PDB entry 8VNS | X-ray diffraction, 2.11 A resolution | chains C and A of the 6 polymer chains in the assembly

Chain C:
Molecule: 13-nt DNA strand
Sequence (13 nucleotides; row label = number of the first residue in the row):
   401 TTGACTCTCT TAA
Ion coordination: Mn2+: DA413 (shared with 1 residue of chain B; 1 residue of chain c); Na+: DA413 (shared with 1 residue of chain B; 1 residue of chain c)

Chain A:
Protein: Intron-encoded endonuclease I-PpoI
From: Physarum polycephalum
Notes: EC 3.1.-.-
UniProt: Q94702 (PPO1_PHYPO); residues 2-163 here = UniProt positions 2-163
Chain sequence (162 residues; numbered 2 to 163; the number before each row is that of its first residue):
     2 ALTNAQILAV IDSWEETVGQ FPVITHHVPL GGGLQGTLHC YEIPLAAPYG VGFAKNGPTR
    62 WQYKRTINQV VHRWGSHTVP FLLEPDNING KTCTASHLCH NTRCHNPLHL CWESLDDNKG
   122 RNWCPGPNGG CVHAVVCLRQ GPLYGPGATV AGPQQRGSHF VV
Ion coordination: Zn2+ site 1: Cys41, Cys100, Cys105, His110; Mn2+: Asn119 (shared with 1 residue of chain D; 1 residue of chain d); Na+: Asn119 (shared with 1 residue of chain D; 1 residue of chain d); Zn2+ site 2: Cys125, Cys132, His134, Cys138
Reported in the primary citation:
  - catalytic residues: His98
  - mutagenesis - H78A/H98A, H98A: decreased catalytic activity
  - mutagenesis - H78A: unchanged catalytic activity

Interface between chain C and chain A:
Pairs across the interface - 20 pairs, chain C then chain A:
  DT401(C) - Thr67(A)  phosphate contact
  DT402(C) - Lys65(A)  base contact
  DT402(C) - Thr67(A)  base contact
  DT402(C) - Val72(A)  base contact
  DG403(C) - Val52(A)  phosphate contact
  DG403(C) - Gly53(A)  hydrogen bond to the phosphate
  DG403(C) - Lys65(A)  hydrogen bond to the base
  DA404(C) - Ala48(A)  phosphate contact
  DA404(C) - Pro49(A)  phosphate contact
  DA404(C) - Ala55(A)  base contact
  DA404(C) - Lys65(A)  base contact
  DC405(C) - Ala48(A)  phosphate contact
  DC405(C) - Lys56(A)  base contact
  DT406(C) - Lys56(A)  base contact
  DT406(C) - Asn57(A)  base contact
  DC407(C) - Asn57(A)  hydrogen bond to the base
  DT411(C) - Leu116(A)  base contact
  DT411(C) - Lys120(A)  hydrogen bond to the base
  DA412(C) - Asp117(A)  sugar contact
  DA412(C) - Lys120(A)  sugar contact
Other interface residues (no listed pair), chain C (11 interface residues in all): DT410, DA413
Other interface residues (no listed pair), chain A (17 interface residues in all): Tyr50, Phe54, Arg66, Arg74

Overview:
11 residues of chain C and 17 residues of chain A are in contact; the contacts include 4 hydrogen bonds. Among
the polar pairs are DG403(C)-Lys65(A), DC407(C)-Asn57(A) and DT411(C)-Lys120(A). Cys41(A), Cys100(A),
Cys105(A) and His110(A) coordinate Zn2+ site 1. The paper reports the catalytic residue His98(A); H78A/H98A
and H98A of chain A reduce catalytic activity.
Chain C is a 13-nt DNA strand and chain A is Intron-encoded endonuclease I-PpoI (Physarum polycephalum); the
structure, Homing endonuclease I-PpoI-DNA complex:reaction at pH6.0 (K+ MES) with 200 mM Mn2+ for 600s, was
determined by X-ray diffraction, deposited together with 8VMO, 8VMP, 8VMQ, 8VMR, 8VMS, 8VMT and 35 further
entries.
